PDB entry 7PAT | electron microscopy, 9.20 A resolution (very low resolution: no residue pairs are listed; an interface is given only as per-side residue counts) | chains c and 3 of the 31 polymer chains in the assembly

[Chain c]
Molecule: 50S ribosomal protein L4
Source organism: Mycoplasma pneumoniae M129
Reference sequence: P75579 (RL4_MYCPN); residues 1-212 here = UniProt positions 1-212
Sequence (212 residues; row label = number of the first residue in the row):
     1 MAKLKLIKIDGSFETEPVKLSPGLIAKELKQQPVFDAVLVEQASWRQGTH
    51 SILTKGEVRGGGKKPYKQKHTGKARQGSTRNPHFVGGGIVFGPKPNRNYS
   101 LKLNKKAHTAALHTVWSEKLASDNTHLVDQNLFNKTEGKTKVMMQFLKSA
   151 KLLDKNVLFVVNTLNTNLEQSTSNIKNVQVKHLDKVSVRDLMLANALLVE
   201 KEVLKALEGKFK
Not modelled in the structure: 1, 212

[Chain 3]
Molecule: 23S ribosomal RNA
Source organism: Mycoplasma pneumoniae M129
Sequence (2907 nucleotides; row label = number of the first residue in the row):
     1 UACAAUAAGUUACUAAGGGCUUAUGGUGGAUGCCUUGGCACUAAUAGGCG
    51 AUGAAGGACGUGUUAACCUGCGAUAAGCUUCGGGUAGGUGGUAAGAACCU
   101 CAGAUCCGGAGAUUUCCGAAUGGAGCAAUCCGGUAGUUGGAAACAGCUAU
   151 CAUUAAUUGAUGAAUAAAUAGUCAAUUAAAGCAAUACGUGGUGAAGUGAA
   201 ACAUCUCAGUAGCCACAGGAAAAGAAAACGAAUGUGAUUCCGUGUGUAGU
   251 GGCGAGCGAAAGCGGAACAGGCCAAACUUAUCAUUAGAUAGGGGUUGUAG
   301 GGCUUGCAAUGUGGACUUGAAAACGAUAGAAGAAGCUGUUGGAAAGCAGC
   351 GCGCAAAAGGGUGAUAGCCCCGUAUUUGAAAUUGUUUUCAUACCUAGCGA
   401 GAUCCCUGAGUAGCUCGGAAAACGUUAUUUUGAGUGAAUCUGCCCAGACC
   451 AUUGGGUAAGCCUAAAUACUAAUUAGUGACCGAUAGCGAAACAGUACCGU
   501 GAGGGAAAGGUGAAAAGAACCCAGAGAUGGGAGUGAAAUAGAUUCUGAAA
   551 CCAUAUGCCUACAACGUGUCAGAGCACAUUAAUGUGUGAUGGCGUGCGUU
   601 UUGAAGUAUGAGCCGGCGAGUUAUGAUAGCAAGCGUUAGUUAACCAGGAG
   651 AUGGGGAGCUGUAGCGAAAGCGAGUUUUAAAAGAGCGUUUGUUUGUUAUU
   701 AUAGACCCGAAACGGGUUGAGCUAGUCAUGAGCAGGUUGAAGGUUGAGUA
   751 ACAUCAACUGGAGGACCGAACCGACUCUCGUUGAAACGAUAGCGGAUGAC
   801 UUGUGAUUAGGGGUGAAAUUCCAAUCGAAAUCCGUGAUAGCUGGUUCUCG
   851 UCGAAAUAGCUUUAAGGCUAGCGUGAGAUCACAAAUAAGUGGAGGUAAAG
   901 CUACUGAAUGUAUGAUGGCGCCACCUAGGCGUACUGAAUACAAUUAAACU
   951 CUGAAUGCCAUUUAUUUUAUUCUCGCAGUCAGACAGUGGGGGAUAAGCUU
  1001 CAUUGUCAAGAGGGGAAGAGCCCAGAUCAUUAAAUAAGGUCCCCAAAAUA
  1051 UACUAAGUGGAAAAGGAUGUGAAAGUGCUAAAACAGCAAGGAUGUUGGCU
  1101 UAGAAGCAGCCAUCGUUUAAAGAGUGCGUAACAGCUCACUUGUCGAGUGU
  1151 UUUUGCGCCGAAGAUGUAACGGGGCUAAGUAUAUUACCGAAUUUAUGGAU
  1201 AAGAUUUAUAUCUUGUGGUAGACGAGCGUUGUAUUGGAGUUGAAGUCAAA
  1251 GCGUGAGCAUUGGUGGAUCCAAUACAAGUGAGAAUGCCGGCAUGAGUAAC
  1301 GCUUGGGAGUGAGAAUCUCCCAAACCGAUUGACUAAGGUUUCCUGGACCA
  1351 GGGUCGUCCUUCCAGGGUUAGUCUGGACCUAAGCUGAGGCUGAAAAGCGU
  1401 AGGCGAUGGACAACAGGUUAAUAUUCCUGUACUUACAGUUAGACUGAUGG
  1451 AGUGACAAAGAAGGUUUUCCACCCCCAUAAUUGGAUUUGGGGAUAAAUCA
  1501 UAAGGUGGUACAAUAGGCAAAUCCGUUGUGCAUAACAUUGAGUGAUGAUG
  1551 UCGAGUGAAUGAGUGAUCAAGUAGCGAAGGUGGUAUUAAUCAUGCUUUCA
  1601 AGAAAAGCUUCUAGGGUUAAUCUAGCUGUAACCAGUACCGAGAACGAACA
  1651 CACGUAGUCAAGGAGAGGAUCCUAAGGUUAGCGAGUGAACUAUAGCCAAG
  1701 GAACUCUGCAAAUUAACCCCGUAAGUUAGCGAGAAGGGGUGCUUAUGUAA
  1751 AAGUAAGCCGCAGUGAAGAACGAGGGGGGACUGUUUAACUAAAACACAAC
  1801 UCUAUGCCAAACCGUAAGGUGAUGUAUAUGGGGUGACACCUGCCCAGUGC
  1851 UGGAAGGUUAAAGAAGGAGGUUAGCGCAAGCGAAGCUUUUAACUGAAGCC
  1901 CCAGUGAACGGCGGCCGUAACUAUAACGGUCCUAAGGUAGCGAAAUUCCU
  1951 AGUCGGGUAAAUUCCGUCCCGCUUGAAUGGUGUAACCAUCUCUUGACUGU
  2001 CUCGGCUAUAGACUCGGUGAAAUCCAGGUACGGGUGAAGACACCCGUUAG
  2051 GCGCAACGGGACGGAAAGACCCCGUGAAGCUUUACUGUAGCUUAAUAUUG
  2101 AUCAGGACAUUAUCAUGUAGAGAAUAGGUAGGAGCAAUCGAUGCAAGUUC
  2151 GCUAGGACUUGUUGAUGCGAAAGGUGGAAUACUACCCUUGGUUGUGUGCU
  2201 GUUCUAAUUGGUAACUGUUAUCCAGUUUCAAGACAGUGUUAGGUGGGCAG
  2251 UUUGACUGGGGCGGUCGCCUCCUAAAAGGUAACGGAGGCGUACAAAGGUA
  2301 CCUUCAGUACGGUUGGAAAUCGUAUGUAGAGUGUAAUGGUGUAAGGGUGC
  2351 UUGACUGUGAGACAUACAGGUCGAACAGGUGAGAAAUCAGGUCAUAGUGA
  2401 UCCGGUGGUCCAGUAUGGAAUGGCCAUCGCUCAACGGAUAAAAGCUACUC
  2451 CGGGGAUAACAGGCUGAUACUGCCCAAGAGUUCAUAUCGACGGCAGUGUU
  2501 UGGCACCUCGAUGUCGACUCAUCUCAUCCUCGAGCUGAAGCAGGUUCGAA
  2551 GGGUUCGGCUGUUCGCCGAUUAAAGAGAUACGUGAGUUGGGUUCAAACCG
  2601 UCGUGAGACAGGUUGGUCCCUAUCUAUUGUGCCCGUAGGAAGAUUGAAGA
  2651 GUGUUGCUUCUAGUACGAGAGGACCGAAGCGAGGACACCUCUUAUGCUCC
  2701 AGUUGUAGCGCCAGCUGCACCGCUGGGUAGUAACGUGUCUAUUAGAUAAA
  2751 CGCUGAAAGCAUCUAAGUGUGAAACUAUCUCAAAGAUUAAUCUUCCCAUU
  2801 UCGCAAGAAAGUAAGAGCCGUCAAAGACGAUGACGUUGAUAGGUUACAGG
  2851 UGUAAGCAUAGUGAUAUGUUGAGCUGAGUAAUACUAAUUGCUCGAGGACU
  2901 UAUUGGA
Not modelled in the structure: 1-7, 923-927, 1560-1569, 2901-2907

[Chain c / chain 3 interface]
At this resolution (9 A) residue pairs are not listed: 87 residues of chain c and 77 of chain 3 lie at the interface.

[In short]
The interface between chain c and chain 3 involves 87 residues on one side and 77 on the other.
Here chain c is 50S ribosomal protein L4 and chain 3 is 23S ribosomal RNA, both from Mycoplasma pneumoniae
M129. Entry 7PAT (free 50S in untreated Mycoplasma pneumoniae cells) was determined by electron microscopy
together with 7OOC, 7OOD, 7P6Z, 7PAH, 7PAI, 7PAJ and 23 further entries from the same study.
